Entry 8CLF (X-ray diffraction, 2.70 A resolution); this record covers chains B and C of the 6 polymer chains in the assembly.

# Chain B
Molecule: Tubulin beta-2B chain
From: Bos taurus
UniProt: Q6B856 (TBB2B_BOVIN); the author numbering skips numbers that UniProt does not, so the offset changes along the chain: 1-42 = UniProt 1-42; 45-360 = UniProt 43-358; 369-441 = UniProt 359-431
Chain sequence (431 residues; numbered 1 to 441; 10 numbers in that range are skipped by the numbering (no residue carries them; nothing is unmodelled there); the number before each row is that of its first residue):
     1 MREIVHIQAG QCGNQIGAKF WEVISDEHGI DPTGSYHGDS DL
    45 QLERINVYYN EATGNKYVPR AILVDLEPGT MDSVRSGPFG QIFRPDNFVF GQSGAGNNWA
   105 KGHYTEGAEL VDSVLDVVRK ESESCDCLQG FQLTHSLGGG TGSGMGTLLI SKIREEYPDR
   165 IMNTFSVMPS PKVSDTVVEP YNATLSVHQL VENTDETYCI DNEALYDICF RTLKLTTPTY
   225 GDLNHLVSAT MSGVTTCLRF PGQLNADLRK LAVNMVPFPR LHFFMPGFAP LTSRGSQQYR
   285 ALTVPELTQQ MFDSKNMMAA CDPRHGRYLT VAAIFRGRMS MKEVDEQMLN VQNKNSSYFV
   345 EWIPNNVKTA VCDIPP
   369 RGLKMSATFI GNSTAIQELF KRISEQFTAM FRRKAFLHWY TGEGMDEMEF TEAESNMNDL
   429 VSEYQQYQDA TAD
Not modelled in the structure: 439-441
Residues lining bound ligands:
  - GDP (guanosine-5'-diphosphate): Gly10, Gln11, Cys12, Gln15, Ile16, Asp69, Asn101, Ser140, Gly142, Gly143, Gly144, Thr145, Gly146, Ser147, Val171, Pro173, Val177, Asp179, Glu183, Asn206, Leu209, Tyr224, Leu227, Asn228
  - V1O (5-[[4-(2-bromoethyl)-3,5-dimethoxy-phenyl]diazenyl]-2-methoxy-phenol): Tyr202, Gly237, Val238, Cys241, Leu242, Leu248, Ala250, Lys254, Leu255, Asn258, Met259, Thr314, Val315, Ala316, Ala317, Ile318, Lys352, Thr376, Ile378
Swiss-Prot annotation at these positions:
  - motif: Met1 to Ile4 (MREI motif)
  - binding site (GTP): Gln11, Glu71, Ser140, Gly144, Thr145, Gly146, Asn206, Asn228
  - binding site (Mg(2+)): Glu71
  - modified residue: Ser40 (Phosphoserine), Thr57 (Phosphothreonine), Lys60 (N6-acetyllysine), Ser174 (Phosphoserine), Thr287 (Phosphothreonine), Thr292 (Phosphothreonine), Arg320 (Omega-N-methylarginine)
  - cross-link (Glycyl lysine isopeptide (Lys-Gly)): Lys60 (interchain with G-Cter in ubiquitin), Lys326 (interchain with G-Cter in ubiquitin)
Reported in the primary citation:
  - conformationally variable residues (side-chain flip): Asn249

# Chain C
Molecule: Tubulin alpha-1B chain
From: Bos taurus
UniProt: P81947 (TBA1B_BOVIN); residue numbers follow UniProt; this construct covers 1-440
Chain sequence (440 residues; each row starts with the number of its first residue):
     1 MRECISIHVG QAGVQIGNAC WELYCLEHGI QPDGQMPSDK TIGGGDDSFN TFFSETGAGK
    61 HVPRAVFVDL EPTVIDEVRT GTYRQLFHPE QLITGKEDAA NNYARGHYTI GKEIIDLVLD
   121 RIRKLADQCT GLQGFLVFHS FGGGTGSGFT SLLMERLSVD YGKKSKLEFS IYPAPQVSTA
   181 VVEPYNSILT THTTLEHSDC AFMVDNEAIY DICRRNLDIE RPTYTNLNRL ISQIVSSITA
   241 SLRFDGALNV DLTEFQTNLV PYPRIHFPLA TYAPVISAEK AYHEQLSVAE ITNACFEPAN
   301 QMVKCDPRHG KYMACCLLYR GDVVPKDVNA AIATIKTKRS IQFVDWCPTG FKVGINYQPP
   361 TVVPGGDLAK VQRAVCMLSN TTAIAEAWAR LDHKFDLMYA KRAFVHWYVG EGMEEGEFSE
   421 AREDMAALEK DYEEVGVDSV
Metal / ion sites: Ca2+: Asp39, Thr41, Gly44, Glu55; Mg2+ near Asp69 (its only coordinating residue here)
Residues lining bound ligands: GTP (guanosine-5'-triphosphate): Gly10, Gln11, Ala12, Gln15, Ile16, Asp69, Asp98, Ala99, Ala100, Asn101, Asn102, Ser140, Gly142, Gly143, Gly144, Thr145, Gly146, Ile171, Pro173, Val177, Ser178, Thr179, Glu183, Asn206, Tyr224, Leu227, Asn228, Ile231

# Chain B / chain C interface
Residue-residue contacts (33; chain B residue first):
  Gln96(B) - Met1(C)
  Asn101(B) - Glu254(C)  hydrogen bond
  Asp179(B) - Glu254(C)
  Asp179(B) - Lys352(C)  hydrogen bond (backbone-side chain)
  Thr180(B) - Glu254(C)
  Thr180(B) - Asn258(C)
  Val181(B) - Asn258(C)  hydrogen bond (backbone-side chain)
  Thr221(B) - Pro325(C)
  Thr221(B) - Asn329(C)
  Ala397(B) - Trp346(C)
  Met398(B) - Trp346(C)
  Arg401(B) - Tyr262(C)  hydrogen bond (backbone-side chain)
  Arg401(B) - Asp345(C)  salt bridge
  Arg401(B) - Trp346(C)
  Arg401(B) - Glu434(C)  hydrogen bond (side chain-backbone)
  Arg401(B) - Val435(C)
  Arg401(B) - Val437(C)  hydrogen bond (side chain-backbone)
  Arg401(B) - Asp438(C)
  Arg401(B) - Ser439(C)  hydrogen bond
  Lys402(B) - Tyr262(C)
  Ala403(B) - Pro261(C)
  Ala403(B) - Tyr262(C)
  Ala403(B) - Trp346(C)  hydrophobic
  Phe404(B) - Thr257(C)
  Phe404(B) - Asn258(C)
  Phe404(B) - Val260(C)
  Phe404(B) - Pro261(C)  hydrogen bond (backbone-backbone)
  His406(B) - Val260(C)  hydrogen bond (side chain-backbone)
  His406(B) - Pro261(C)
  His406(B) - Pro263(C)
  Trp407(B) - Gln256(C)
  Trp407(B) - Thr257(C)  hydrogen bond (side chain-backbone)
  Trp407(B) - Val260(C)  hydrogen bond (side chain-backbone)
Interface residues without a listed pair, chain B (17 interface residues in all): Pro72, Gly100, Val182
Interface residues without a listed pair, chain C (22 interface residues in all): Arg2, Lys326, Pro348

# In short
The interface between chain B and chain C involves 17 residues on one side and 22 on the other, with 11
hydrogen bonds and 1 salt bridge. Among the polar pairs are Arg401(B)-Asp345(C), Asn101(B)-Glu254(C) and
Asp179(B)-Lys352(C). Bound to chain B: GDP and compound V1O. Bound to chain C: GTP. From the paper:
conformational variability at Asn249(B).
Here chain B is Tubulin beta-2B chain and chain C is Tubulin alpha-1B chain, both from Bos taurus. Entry 8CLF
(Z-SolQ2Br bound to tubulin (T2R-TTL) complex) was determined by X-ray diffraction (same publication as 8CL9,
8CLB, 8CLC, 8CLD, 8CLE, 8CLG and 8CLH).
